Entry 7PIA (electron microscopy, 13.60 A resolution (very low resolution: no residue pairs are listed; an interface is given only as per-side residue counts)); this record covers chains l and 3 of the 54 polymer chains in the assembly.

[Chain l]
Name: 50S ribosomal protein L16
Source organism: Mycoplasma pneumoniae M129
UniProt: P41204 (RL16_MYCPN); residues 1-139 here = UniProt positions 1-139
Sequence (139 residues; numbered 1 to 139; the number before each row is that of its first residue):
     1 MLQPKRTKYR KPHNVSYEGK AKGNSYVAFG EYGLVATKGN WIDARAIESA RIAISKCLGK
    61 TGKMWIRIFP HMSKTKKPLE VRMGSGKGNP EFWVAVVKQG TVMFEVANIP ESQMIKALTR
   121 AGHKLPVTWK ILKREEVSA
Unresolved in the structure: 137-139

[Chain 3]
Molecule: 23S ribosomal RNA
Source organism: Mycoplasma pneumoniae M129
Sequence (2907 nucleotides; numbered 1 to 2907; the number before each row is that of its first residue):
     1 UACAAUAAGU UACUAAGGGC UUAUGGUGGA UGCCUUGGCA CUAAUAGGCG AUGAAGGACG
    61 UGUUAACCUG CGAUAAGCUU CGGGUAGGUG GUAAGAACCU CAGAUCCGGA GAUUUCCGAA
   121 UGGAGCAAUC CGGUAGUUGG AAACAGCUAU CAUUAAUUGA UGAAUAAAUA GUCAAUUAAA
   181 GCAAUACGUG GUGAAGUGAA ACAUCUCAGU AGCCACAGGA AAAGAAAACG AAUGUGAUUC
   241 CGUGUGUAGU GGCGAGCGAA AGCGGAACAG GCCAAACUUA UCAUUAGAUA GGGGUUGUAG
   301 GGCUUGCAAU GUGGACUUGA AAACGAUAGA AGAAGCUGUU GGAAAGCAGC GCGCAAAAGG
   361 GUGAUAGCCC CGUAUUUGAA AUUGUUUUCA UACCUAGCGA GAUCCCUGAG UAGCUCGGAA
   421 AACGUUAUUU UGAGUGAAUC UGCCCAGACC AUUGGGUAAG CCUAAAUACU AAUUAGUGAC
   481 CGAUAGCGAA ACAGUACCGU GAGGGAAAGG UGAAAAGAAC CCAGAGAUGG GAGUGAAAUA
   541 GAUUCUGAAA CCAUAUGCCU ACAACGUGUC AGAGCACAUU AAUGUGUGAU GGCGUGCGUU
   601 UUGAAGUAUG AGCCGGCGAG UUAUGAUAGC AAGCGUUAGU UAACCAGGAG AUGGGGAGCU
   661 GUAGCGAAAG CGAGUUUUAA AAGAGCGUUU GUUUGUUAUU AUAGACCCGA AACGGGUUGA
   721 GCUAGUCAUG AGCAGGUUGA AGGUUGAGUA ACAUCAACUG GAGGACCGAA CCGACUCUCG
   781 UUGAAACGAU AGCGGAUGAC UUGUGAUUAG GGGUGAAAUU CCAAUCGAAA UCCGUGAUAG
   841 CUGGUUCUCG UCGAAAUAGC UUUAAGGCUA GCGUGAGAUC ACAAAUAAGU GGAGGUAAAG
   901 CUACUGAAUG UAUGAUGGCG CCACCUAGGC GUACUGAAUA CAAUUAAACU CUGAAUGCCA
   961 UUUAUUUUAU UCUCGCAGUC AGACAGUGGG GGAUAAGCUU CAUUGUCAAG AGGGGAAGAG
  1021 CCCAGAUCAU UAAAUAAGGU CCCCAAAAUA UACUAAGUGG AAAAGGAUGU GAAAGUGCUA
  1081 AAACAGCAAG GAUGUUGGCU UAGAAGCAGC CAUCGUUUAA AGAGUGCGUA ACAGCUCACU
  1141 UGUCGAGUGU UUUUGCGCCG AAGAUGUAAC GGGGCUAAGU AUAUUACCGA AUUUAUGGAU
  1201 AAGAUUUAUA UCUUGUGGUA GACGAGCGUU GUAUUGGAGU UGAAGUCAAA GCGUGAGCAU
  1261 UGGUGGAUCC AAUACAAGUG AGAAUGCCGG CAUGAGUAAC GCUUGGGAGU GAGAAUCUCC
  1321 CAAACCGAUU GACUAAGGUU UCCUGGACCA GGGUCGUCCU UCCAGGGUUA GUCUGGACCU
  1381 AAGCUGAGGC UGAAAAGCGU AGGCGAUGGA CAACAGGUUA AUAUUCCUGU ACUUACAGUU
  1441 AGACUGAUGG AGUGACAAAG AAGGUUUUCC ACCCCCAUAA UUGGAUUUGG GGAUAAAUCA
  1501 UAAGGUGGUA CAAUAGGCAA AUCCGUUGUG CAUAACAUUG AGUGAUGAUG UCGAGUGAAU
  1561 GAGUGAUCAA GUAGCGAAGG UGGUAUUAAU CAUGCUUUCA AGAAAAGCUU CUAGGGUUAA
  1621 UCUAGCUGUA ACCAGUACCG AGAACGAACA CACGUAGUCA AGGAGAGGAU CCUAAGGUUA
  1681 GCGAGUGAAC UAUAGCCAAG GAACUCUGCA AAUUAACCCC GUAAGUUAGC GAGAAGGGGU
  1741 GCUUAUGUAA AAGUAAGCCG CAGUGAAGAA CGAGGGGGGA CUGUUUAACU AAAACACAAC
  1801 UCUAUGCCAA ACCGUAAGGU GAUGUAUAUG GGGUGACACC UGCCCAGUGC UGGAAGGUUA
  1861 AAGAAGGAGG UUAGCGCAAG CGAAGCUUUU AACUGAAGCC CCAGUGAACG GCGGCCGUAA
  1921 CUAUAACGGU CCUAAGGUAG CGAAAUUCCU AGUCGGGUAA AUUCCGUCCC GCUUGAAUGG
  1981 UGUAACCAUC UCUUGACUGU CUCGGCUAUA GACUCGGUGA AAUCCAGGUA CGGGUGAAGA
  2041 CACCCGUUAG GCGCAACGGG ACGGAAAGAC CCCGUGAAGC UUUACUGUAG CUUAAUAUUG
  2101 AUCAGGACAU UAUCAUGUAG AGAAUAGGUA GGAGCAAUCG AUGCAAGUUC GCUAGGACUU
  2161 GUUGAUGCGA AAGGUGGAAU ACUACCCUUG GUUGUGUGCU GUUCUAAUUG GUAACUGUUA
  2221 UCCAGUUUCA AGACAGUGUU AGGUGGGCAG UUUGACUGGG GCGGUCGCCU CCUAAAAGGU
  2281 AACGGAGGCG UACAAAGGUA CCUUCAGUAC GGUUGGAAAU CGUAUGUAGA GUGUAAUGGU
  2341 GUAAGGGUGC UUGACUGUGA GACAUACAGG UCGAACAGGU GAGAAAUCAG GUCAUAGUGA
  2401 UCCGGUGGUC CAGUAUGGAA UGGCCAUCGC UCAACGGAUA AAAGCUACUC CGGGGAUAAC
  2461 AGGCUGAUAC UGCCCAAGAG UUCAUAUCGA CGGCAGUGUU UGGCACCUCG AUGUCGACUC
  2521 AUCUCAUCCU CGAGCUGAAG CAGGUUCGAA GGGUUCGGCU GUUCGCCGAU UAAAGAGAUA
  2581 CGUGAGUUGG GUUCAAACCG UCGUGAGACA GGUUGGUCCC UAUCUAUUGU GCCCGUAGGA
  2641 AGAUUGAAGA GUGUUGCUUC UAGUACGAGA GGACCGAAGC GAGGACACCU CUUAUGCUCC
  2701 AGUUGUAGCG CCAGCUGCAC CGCUGGGUAG UAACGUGUCU AUUAGAUAAA CGCUGAAAGC
  2761 AUCUAAGUGU GAAACUAUCU CAAAGAUUAA UCUUCCCAUU UCGCAAGAAA GUAAGAGCCG
  2821 UCAAAGACGA UGACGUUGAU AGGUUACAGG UGUAAGCAUA GUGAUAUGUU GAGCUGAGUA
  2881 AUACUAAUUG CUCGAGGACU UAUUGGA
Unresolved in the structure: 1-7, 923-927, 1560-1569, 2901-2907

[How chain l and chain 3 interact]
At this resolution (14 A) residue pairs are not listed: 63 residues of chain l and 56 of chain 3 lie at the interface.

[In short]
63 residues of chain l and 56 residues of chain 3 are in contact.
Here chain l is 50S ribosomal protein L16 and chain 3 is 23S ribosomal RNA, both from Mycoplasma pneumoniae
M129. Entry 7PIA (70S ribosome with A/P- and P/E-site tRNAs in spectinomycin-treated Mycoplasma pneumoniae
cells) was determined by electron microscopy (same publication as 7OOC, 7OOD, 7P6Z, 7PAH, 7PAI, 7PAJ and 23
further entries).
